6C14 - chains A and C of the 4 polymer chains in the assembly; structure by electron microscopy, 4.50 A resolution (low resolution: residue-level contacts below are approximate; hydrogen-bond / salt-bridge calls are withheld).

Chain A (and C):
Protein: Protocadherin-15
Organism: Mus musculus
Notes: chain C of this document is another copy of the same molecule, construct and numbering; everything in this record applies to it too
UniProtKB: Q99PJ1 (PCD15_MOUSE), isoform Q99PJ1-18; numbering as in UniProt (aligned over 1144-1465)
Chain sequence (337 residues; each row starts with the number of its first residue):
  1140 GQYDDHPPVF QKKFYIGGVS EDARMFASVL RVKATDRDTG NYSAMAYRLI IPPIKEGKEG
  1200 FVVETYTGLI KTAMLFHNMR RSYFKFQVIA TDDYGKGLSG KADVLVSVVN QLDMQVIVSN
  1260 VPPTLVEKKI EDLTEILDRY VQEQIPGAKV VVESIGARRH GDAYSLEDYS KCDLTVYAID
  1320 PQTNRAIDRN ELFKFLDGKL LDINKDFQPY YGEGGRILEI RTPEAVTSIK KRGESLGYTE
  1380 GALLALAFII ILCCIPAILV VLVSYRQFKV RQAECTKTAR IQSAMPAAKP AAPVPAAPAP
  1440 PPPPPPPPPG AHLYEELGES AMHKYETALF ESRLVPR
Disordered / not traced: 1140-1144, 1411-1476
Sequence notes: expression tag (1140-1143, 1466-1476)
Reported in the primary citation:
  - self-association interface (contacts with another copy of this molecule): E1373 to E1379

Interface between chain A and chain C:
Residue-residue contacts (39; chain A residue first):
  D1161(A) - R1163(C)
  A1162(A) - R1163(C)
  R1163(A) - D1161(C)
  R1163(A) - A1162(C)
  R1163(A) - E1292(C)
  M1164(A) - I1294(C)
  M1164(A) - G1295(C)
  F1165(A) - P1262(C)
  F1165(A) - T1263(C)
  F1165(A) - E1266(C)
  F1165(A) - I1294(C)
  E1195(A) - Y1308(C)
  G1196(A) - Y1308(C)
  K1197(A) - Y1308(C)
  E1198(A) - T1263(C)
  V1201(A) - T1263(C)
  K1210(A) - E1266(C)
  A1212(A) - T1263(C)
  L1214(A) - R1298(C)
  L1214(A) - E1306(C)
  H1216(A) - R1298(C)
  P1262(A) - F1165(C)
  T1263(A) - F1165(C)
  T1263(A) - E1198(C)
  T1263(A) - V1201(C)
  T1263(A) - A1212(C)
  E1266(A) - F1165(C)
  E1266(A) - K1210(C)
  E1292(A) - R1163(C)
  I1294(A) - M1164(C)
  I1294(A) - F1165(C)
  G1295(A) - M1164(C)
  R1298(A) - L1214(C)
  R1298(A) - H1216(C)
  E1306(A) - L1214(C)
  Y1308(A) - E1195(C)
  Y1308(A) - G1196(C)
  Y1308(A) - K1197(C)
  L1385(A) - L1385(C)
Also at the interface, not in a pair above, chain A (27 interface residues in all): S1159, T1378, L1382
Also at the interface, not in a pair above, chain C (27 interface residues in all): S1159, T1378, L1382

Overview:
Chain A and chain C each contribute 27 residues to their interface. From the paper: a self-association
interface involving E1373(A).
Both chains are Protocadherin-15 (Mus musculus). Entry 6C14 (CryoEM structure of mouse PCDH15-1EC-LHFPL5
complex) was determined by electron microscopy (same publication as 6C10 and 6C13).
